Entry 5O89 (X-ray diffraction, 1.70 A resolution); this record covers chain A.

== Chain A ==
Protein: Green fluorescent protein
Source organism: Aequorea victoria
UniProt: P42212 (GFP_AEQVI); residues 3-239 here correspond to UniProt positions 2-238 (UniProt number = residue number - 1)
Sequence (246 residues; row label = number of the first residue in the row; note: 2 numbers in that range are skipped by the numbering (no residue carries them; nothing is unmodelled there); numbers below 1 keep their minus sign (His-8 is residue -8)):
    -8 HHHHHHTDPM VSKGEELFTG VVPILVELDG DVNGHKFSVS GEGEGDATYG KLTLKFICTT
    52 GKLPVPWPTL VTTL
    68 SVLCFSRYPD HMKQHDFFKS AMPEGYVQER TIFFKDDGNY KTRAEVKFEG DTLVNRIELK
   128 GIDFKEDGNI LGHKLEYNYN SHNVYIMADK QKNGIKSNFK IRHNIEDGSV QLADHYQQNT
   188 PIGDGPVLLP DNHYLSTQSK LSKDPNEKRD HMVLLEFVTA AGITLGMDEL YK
Disordered / not traced: -8 to -7
Construct notes: expression tag (-8 to 2); engineered mutation Leu65 (Phe64 in P42212), Leu70 (Gln69 in P42212), Ser164 (Val163 in P42212), Lys207 (Ala206 in P42212), Leu232 (His231 in P42212); chromophore (68, 68, 68)
Modified residues: Ser68 (chromophore; PIA)
Covalently attached groups: covalent link Leu65-Ser68

== Overview ==
Chain A is Green fluorescent protein (Aequorea victoria); the structure, Crystal Structure of rsEGFP2 in the
fluorescent on-state, was determined by X-ray diffraction (same publication as 5O8B, 5O8C and 5O8A).
